PDB entry 6LOE | electron microscopy, 3.50 A resolution | chains B and F of the 6 polymer chains in the assembly

# Chain B
Name: Fe-S-cluster-containing hydrogenase components 1-like protein
From: Roseiflexus castenholzii (strain DSM 13941 / HLO8)
UniProtKB: A7NJ88 (A7NJ88_ROSCS); numbering as in UniProt (aligned over 78-1010)
Chain sequence (933 residues; row label = number of the first residue in the row):
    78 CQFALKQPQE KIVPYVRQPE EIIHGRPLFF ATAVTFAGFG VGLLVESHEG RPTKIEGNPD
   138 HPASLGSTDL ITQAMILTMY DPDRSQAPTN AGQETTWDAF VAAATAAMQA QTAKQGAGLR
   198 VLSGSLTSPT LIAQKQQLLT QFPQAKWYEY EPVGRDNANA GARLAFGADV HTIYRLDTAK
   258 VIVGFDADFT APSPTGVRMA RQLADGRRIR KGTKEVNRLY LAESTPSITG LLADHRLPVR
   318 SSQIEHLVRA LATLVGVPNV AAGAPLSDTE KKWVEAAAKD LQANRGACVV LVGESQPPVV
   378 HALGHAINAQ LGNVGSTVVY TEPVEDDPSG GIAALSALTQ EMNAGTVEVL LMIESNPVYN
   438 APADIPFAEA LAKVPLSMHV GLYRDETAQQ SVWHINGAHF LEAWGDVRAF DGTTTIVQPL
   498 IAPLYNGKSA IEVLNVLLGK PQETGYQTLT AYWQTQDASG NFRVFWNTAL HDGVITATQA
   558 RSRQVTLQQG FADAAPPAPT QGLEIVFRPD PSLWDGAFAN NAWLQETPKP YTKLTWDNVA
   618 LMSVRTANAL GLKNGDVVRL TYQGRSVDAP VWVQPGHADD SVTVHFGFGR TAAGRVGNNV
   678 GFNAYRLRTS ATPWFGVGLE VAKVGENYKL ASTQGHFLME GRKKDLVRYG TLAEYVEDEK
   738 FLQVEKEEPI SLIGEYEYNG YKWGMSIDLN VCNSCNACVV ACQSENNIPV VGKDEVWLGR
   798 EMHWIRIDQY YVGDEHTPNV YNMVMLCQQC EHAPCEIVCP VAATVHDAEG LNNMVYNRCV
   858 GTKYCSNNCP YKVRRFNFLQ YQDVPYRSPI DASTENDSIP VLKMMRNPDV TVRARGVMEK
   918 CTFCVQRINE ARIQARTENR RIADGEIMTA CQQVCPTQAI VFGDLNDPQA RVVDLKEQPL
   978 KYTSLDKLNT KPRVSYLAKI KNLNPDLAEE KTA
Unresolved in the structure: 1007-1010
Ion coordination: 4Fe-4S cluster Fe site 1: Cys-769, Cys-772, Cys-775, Cys-952; 4Fe-4S cluster Fe site 2: Cys-779, Cys-918, Cys-921, Cys-948; 4Fe-4S cluster Fe site 3: Cys-824, Cys-827, Cys-832, Cys-866; 3Fe-4S cluster Fe: Cys-836, Cys-856, Cys-862
Ligand contacts:
  - EL6 ([(2S)-2-octadecanoyloxypropyl] octadecanoate): Cys-78, Phe-80, Arg-912
  - 3Fe-4S cluster (F3S): Val-835, Cys-836, Pro-837, Val-838, Ala-840, Thr-841, Arg-855, Cys-856, Val-857, Gly-858, Thr-859, Lys-860, Tyr-861, Cys-862, Phe-873, Met-915
  - heme c (HEC), molecule 1: Ala-839, Ala-840, Val-842, Val-852, Asn-854, Arg-855
  - heme c (HEC), molecule 2: Arg-929, Ile-930, Arg-933
  - 4Fe-4S cluster (SF4), molecule 1: Met-762, Cys-775, Cys-779, Asn-783, Trp-801, Ile-802, Leu-823, Cys-918, Thr-919, Phe-920, Cys-921, Thr-946, Ala-947, Cys-948
  - 4Fe-4S cluster (SF4), molecule 2: Val-768, Cys-769, Asn-770, Ser-771, Cys-772, Asn-773, Ala-774, Cys-775, Ile-804, Val-821, Cys-952, Pro-953, Thr-954, Ala-956, Ile-957
  - 4Fe-4S cluster (SF4), molecule 3: Cys-824, Gln-825, Gln-826, Cys-827, Ala-830, Pro-831, Cys-832, Asn-849, Cys-866, Pro-867, Tyr-868, Arg-871, Lys-917

# Chain F
Name: Uncharacterized protein ActF
From: Roseiflexus castenholzii (strain DSM 13941 / HLO8)
UniProtKB: A7NJ92 (A7NJ92_ROSCS); residues 1-414 here = UniProt positions 1-414
Chain sequence (414 residues; each row starts with the number of its first residue):
     1 MIAQEPAALR PALGRLQQVA LIVGGVAMLL AVAGAFLGAA QFFHSYIFAY FFWMALSLGG
    61 LLVLMINHLT QGVWGLMLRR LLEAAALTLP LMAILFLPIA AETLMGTHYL FPWTNPEVVA
   121 NDEVVALKTP YLNVPFFLAR AVIYFVLFIG MAYLLRQWSL EEDAKGFSDD LRGRFQRLSG
   181 PGIVVLVMAW TFAATDWGMS LEPEWFSSMY PVTYIASMLI LTFGGGIIAL AVLKSRNLLP
   241 FGIPVDRLHD LGKFLFAFVA VWAYVNFSEY LIIWSGNVPE LTPWHGHRSA GGWEILGIVM
   301 IFGHFLLPFM LLLSRFAKRR LANLTAIAIY LYLIEIVWYF WKIMPAFHPD GFHIHWLDLV
   361 TLIAIGGLWL GVFAWNLQRA PLLAPNDYRV PLLRRQEASG HGHGHHGKAT AEHH
Unresolved in the structure: 1-4, 400-414

# Interface between chain B and chain F
Contacting residue pairs (16):
  Pro-746(B) with Pro-279(F), hydrophobic
  Ile-747(B) with Thr-282(F); Pro-283(F), hydrophobic; Gly-286(F)
  Ser-748(B) with Asn-277(F)
  Leu-749(B) with Tyr-270(F), hydrophobic; Trp-274(F), hydrophobic; Thr-282(F); His-285(F); Gly-286(F)
  Ile-750(B) with Trp-274(F); Asn-277(F)
  Ile-834(B) with Ser-275(F)
  Lys-984(B) with Pro-279(F)
  Leu-985(B) with Pro-279(F)
  Asn-986(B) with Pro-279(F)
Other interface residues (no listed pair), chain F (12 interface residues in all): Ile-273, Val-278, His-287

# In short
Chain B and chain F form an interface of 9 and 12 residues respectively. Ligands of chain B: heme c, 3 copies
of 4Fe-4S cluster, 3Fe-4S cluster and compound EL6. The 4Fe-4S cluster Fe site 1 is built by Cys-769(B),
Cys-772(B), Cys-775(B) and Cys-952(B).
Chain B is Fe-S-cluster-containing hydrogenase components 1-like protein and chain F is Uncharacterized
protein ActF, both from Roseiflexus castenholzii (strain DSM 13941 / HLO8); the structure, Cryo-EM structure
of the dithionite-reduced photosynthetic alternative complex III from Roseiflexus castenholzii, was determined
by electron microscopy (same publication as 6LOD).
